PDB entry 5W9P | electron microscopy, 4.00 A resolution | chains J and G of the 12 polymer chains in the assembly

Chain J:
Name: Spike glycoprotein
From: Middle East respiratory syndrome-related coronavirus
Reference sequence: W5ZZF5 (W5ZZF5_9BETC); residue numbers follow UniProt; this construct covers 1-1291
Sequence (1329 residues; numbered 1 to 1329; the number before each row is that of its first residue):
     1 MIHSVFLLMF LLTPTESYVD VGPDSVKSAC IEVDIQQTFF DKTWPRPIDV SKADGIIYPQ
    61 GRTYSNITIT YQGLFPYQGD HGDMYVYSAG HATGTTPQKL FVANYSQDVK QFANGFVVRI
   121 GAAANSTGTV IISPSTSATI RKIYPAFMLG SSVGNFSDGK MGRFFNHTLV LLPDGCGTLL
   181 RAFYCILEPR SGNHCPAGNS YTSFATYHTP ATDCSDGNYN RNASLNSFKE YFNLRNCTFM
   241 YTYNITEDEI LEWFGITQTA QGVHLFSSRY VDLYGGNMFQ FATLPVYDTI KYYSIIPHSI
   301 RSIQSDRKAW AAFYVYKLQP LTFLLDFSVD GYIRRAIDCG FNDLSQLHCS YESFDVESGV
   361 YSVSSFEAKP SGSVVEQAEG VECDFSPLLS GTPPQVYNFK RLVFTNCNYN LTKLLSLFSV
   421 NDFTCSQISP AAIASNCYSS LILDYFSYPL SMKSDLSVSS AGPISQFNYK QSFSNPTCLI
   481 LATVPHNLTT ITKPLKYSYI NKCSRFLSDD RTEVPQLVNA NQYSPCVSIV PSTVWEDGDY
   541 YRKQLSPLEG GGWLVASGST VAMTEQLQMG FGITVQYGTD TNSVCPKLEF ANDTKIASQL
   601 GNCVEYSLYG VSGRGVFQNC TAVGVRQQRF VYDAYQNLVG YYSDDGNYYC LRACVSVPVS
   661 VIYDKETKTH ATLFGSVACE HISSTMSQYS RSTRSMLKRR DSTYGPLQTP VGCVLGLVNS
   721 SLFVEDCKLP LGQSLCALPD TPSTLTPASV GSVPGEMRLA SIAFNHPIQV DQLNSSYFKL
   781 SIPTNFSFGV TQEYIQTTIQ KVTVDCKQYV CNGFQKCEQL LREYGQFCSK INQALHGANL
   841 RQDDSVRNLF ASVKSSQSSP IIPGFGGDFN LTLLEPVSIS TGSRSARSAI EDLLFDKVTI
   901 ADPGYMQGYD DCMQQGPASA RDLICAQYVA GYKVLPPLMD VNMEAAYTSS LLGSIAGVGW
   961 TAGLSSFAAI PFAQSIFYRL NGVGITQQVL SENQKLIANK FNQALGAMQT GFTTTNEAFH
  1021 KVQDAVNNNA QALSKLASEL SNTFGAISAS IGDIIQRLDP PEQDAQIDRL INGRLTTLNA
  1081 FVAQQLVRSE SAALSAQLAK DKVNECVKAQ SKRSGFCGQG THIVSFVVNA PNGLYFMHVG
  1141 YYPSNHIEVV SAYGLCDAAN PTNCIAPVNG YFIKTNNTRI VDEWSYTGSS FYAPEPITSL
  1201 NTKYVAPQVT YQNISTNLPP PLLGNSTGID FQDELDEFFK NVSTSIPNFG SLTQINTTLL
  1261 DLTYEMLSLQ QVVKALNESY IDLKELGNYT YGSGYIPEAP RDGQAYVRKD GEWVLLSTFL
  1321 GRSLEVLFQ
Unresolved in the structure: 1-752, 878-885, 1224-1329
Sequence notes: conflict Phe-506 (Leu in W5ZZF5), Ala-748 (Arg in W5ZZF5), Gly-751 (Arg in W5ZZF5); engineered mutation Pro-1060 (Val in W5ZZF5), Pro-1061 (Leu in W5ZZF5); expression tag (1292-1329)
Disulfide bonds: Cys-806/Cys-828, Cys-811/Cys-817, Cys-912/Cys-925, Cys-1156/Cys-1164
Covalent attachments: covalent link Tyr-905/Leu-935
Reported in the primary citation:
  - mutagenesis - V1060P/L1061P (>50-fold): increased expression

Chain G:
Name: G4 vl
From: Mus musculus
Sequence (218 residues; numbered 1113 to 1330; the number before each row is that of its first residue):
  1113 DIVLTQSPAS LAVSLGQRAT ISCRASESVD NYGISFMNWF QQKPGQPPKL LISATSNQGS
  1173 GVPARFIGSG SGTDFSLNIH PVEEDDTAMY FCQQSKEVPR TFGGGTKLEI KRTDAAPTVS
  1233 IFPPSSEQLT SGGASVVCFL NNFYPKDINV KWKIDGSERQ NGVLNSWTDQ DSKDSTYSMS
  1293 STLTLTKDEY ERHNSYTCEA THKTSTSPIV KSFNRNEC
Unresolved in the structure: 1224-1330
Disulfide bonds: Cys-1135/Cys-1204

How chain J and chain G interact:
Residue-residue contacts (4):
  Tyr-777(J) / Tyr-1144(G)  hydrophobic
  Glu-1183(J) / Arg-1212(G)  salt bridge
  Trp-1184(J) / Tyr-1144(G)
  Gln-1212(J) / Tyr-1144(G)  hydrogen bond
Other interface residues (no listed pair), chain J (7 interface residues in all): Val-1150, Lys-1174, Thr-1216
Other interface residues (no listed pair), chain G (4 interface residues in all): Lys-1208, Val-1210

Summary:
The interface between chain J and chain G involves 7 residues on one side and 4 on the other; the contacts
include 1 hydrogen bond and 1 salt bridge. Polar contacts include Glu-1183(J)/Arg-1212(G) and
Gln-1212(J)/Tyr-1144(G). From the paper: V1060P/L1061P of chain J increase expression.
Chain J is Spike glycoprotein (Middle East respiratory syndrome-related coronavirus) and chain G is G4 vl (Mus
musculus); the structure, MERS S ectodomain trimer in complex with variable domain of neutralizing antibody
G4, was determined by electron microscopy together with 5VZR, 5W9H, 5W9I, 5W9J, 5W9K, 5W9L and 3 further
entries from the same study.
